PDB entry 5AIQ | X-ray diffraction, 2.72 A resolution | chains C and D

Chain C (and D):
Protein: Transcriptional regulator, marr family
Source organism: Neisseria meningitidis serogroup b
Notes: chain D of this document is another copy of the same molecule, construct and numbering; everything in this record applies to it too
UniProt: Q7DD70 (Q7DD70_NEIMB); residue numbers follow UniProt; this construct covers 1-146
Sequence (146 residues; row label = number of the first residue in the row):
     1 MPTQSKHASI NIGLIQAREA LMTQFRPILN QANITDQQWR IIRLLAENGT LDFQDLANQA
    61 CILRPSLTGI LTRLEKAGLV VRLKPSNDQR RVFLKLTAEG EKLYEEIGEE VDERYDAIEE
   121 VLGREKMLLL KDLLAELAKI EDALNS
Disordered / not traced: 1-4, 84-91, 143-146 (chain D: 1-8, 84-91, 145-146)
What the authors report for this chain:
  - mutagenesis - L133K: decreased binding to another copy of this molecule
  - mutagenesis - N11A: abolished signaling

Interface between chain C and chain D:
Contacting residue pairs - 79 pairs, chain C then chain D:
  Ser5(C) with Tyr104(D); Asp112(D), hydrogen bond
  Lys6(C) with Asp112(D)
  His7(C) with Arg43(D), hydrogen bond (backbone-side chain); Asp112(D); Tyr115(D); Asp116(D), salt bridge
  Ala8(C) with Arg43(D); Lys131(D)
  Ser9(C) with Arg43(D)
  Ile10(C) with Leu21(D), hydrophobic
  Asn11(C) with Arg18(D), hydrogen bond; Leu21(D); Asp36(D), hydrogen bond; Trp39(D)
  Ile12(C) with Arg40(D); Arg43(D)
  Gly13(C) with Leu134(D)
  Leu14(C) with Leu14(D), hydrophobic; Arg18(D); Leu134(D), hydrophobic
  Ile15(C) with Arg18(D); Arg40(D)
  Gln16(C) with Gln59(D), hydrogen bond (side chain-backbone); Ala138(D)
  Ala17(C) with Leu134(D); Leu137(D); Ala138(D)
  Arg18(C) with Asn11(D), hydrogen bond; Leu14(D); Ile15(D)
  Glu19(C) with Cys61(D)
  Ala20(C) with Leu137(D); Ala138(D)
  Leu21(C) with Ile10(D), hydrophobic; Asn11(D)
  Met22(C) with Asn11(D)
  Thr23(C) with Glu141(D)
  Gln24(C) with Leu144(D)
  Asp36(C) with Asn11(D), hydrogen bond
  Arg40(C) with Ile15(D)
  Arg43(C) with Ser9(D)
  Leu44(C) with Ile12(D), hydrophobic
  Gln59(C) with Ile12(D); Gln16(D), hydrogen bond (backbone-side chain)
  Cys61(C) with Ile15(D), hydrophobic; Gln16(D)
  Tyr115(C) with Ile10(D)
  Ala117(C) with Leu144(D)
  Ile118(C) with Ile140(D), hydrophobic
  Val121(C) with Ala143(D), hydrophobic
  Leu122(C) with Glu136(D)
  Lys126(C) with Leu133(D); Glu136(D), salt bridge
  Leu130(C) with Ile10(D), hydrophobic; Leu130(D), hydrophobic; Leu133(D), hydrophobic; Leu137(D), hydrophobic
  Lys131(C) with Ser9(D)
  Leu133(C) with Lys126(D); Leu129(D), hydrophobic; Leu130(D)
  Leu134(C) with Ile10(D), hydrophobic; Leu14(D), hydrophobic; Ala17(D); Leu130(D), hydrophobic
  Glu136(C) with Leu122(D); Lys126(D), salt bridge
  Leu137(C) with Ala17(D); Ile118(D), hydrophobic; Leu130(D), hydrophobic
  Ala138(C) with Ala17(D), hydrophobic; Ala20(D)
  Ile140(C) with Val121(D), hydrophobic; Leu122(D)
  Glu141(C) with Ala20(D); Gln24(D), hydrogen bond (backbone-side chain); Arg114(D)
  Asp142(C) with Gln24(D)
Other interface residues (no listed pair), chain C (43 interface residues in all): Leu129
Other interface residues (no listed pair), chain D (46 interface residues in all): Gly13, Glu19, Met22, Phe25, Leu44, Glu47, Met127

In short:
The interface between chain C and chain D involves 43 residues on one side and 46 on the other; the contacts
include 9 hydrogen bonds and 3 salt bridges. Among the polar pairs are His7(C)-Asp116(D), Lys126(C)-Glu136(D)
and Ser5(C)-Asp112(D). The paper reports that L133K of chain C reduces binding to another copy of this
molecule; N11A of chain C abolishes signaling.
Both chains are Transcriptional regulator, marr family (Neisseria meningitidis serogroup b). Entry 5AIQ
(Crystal structure of ligand-free NadR) was determined by X-ray diffraction (same publication as 5AIP).
